PDB entry 8JRV | electron microscopy, 3.30 A resolution | chains A and L of the 6 polymer chains in the assembly

# Chain A
Molecule: Beta-arrestin 1 and single-chain fragment variable 30 (scFv30)
Source organism: Homo sapiens
Notes: antibody fragment or engineered binder
Amino-acid sequence (627 residues; numbered 1 to 627; the number before each row is that of its first residue):
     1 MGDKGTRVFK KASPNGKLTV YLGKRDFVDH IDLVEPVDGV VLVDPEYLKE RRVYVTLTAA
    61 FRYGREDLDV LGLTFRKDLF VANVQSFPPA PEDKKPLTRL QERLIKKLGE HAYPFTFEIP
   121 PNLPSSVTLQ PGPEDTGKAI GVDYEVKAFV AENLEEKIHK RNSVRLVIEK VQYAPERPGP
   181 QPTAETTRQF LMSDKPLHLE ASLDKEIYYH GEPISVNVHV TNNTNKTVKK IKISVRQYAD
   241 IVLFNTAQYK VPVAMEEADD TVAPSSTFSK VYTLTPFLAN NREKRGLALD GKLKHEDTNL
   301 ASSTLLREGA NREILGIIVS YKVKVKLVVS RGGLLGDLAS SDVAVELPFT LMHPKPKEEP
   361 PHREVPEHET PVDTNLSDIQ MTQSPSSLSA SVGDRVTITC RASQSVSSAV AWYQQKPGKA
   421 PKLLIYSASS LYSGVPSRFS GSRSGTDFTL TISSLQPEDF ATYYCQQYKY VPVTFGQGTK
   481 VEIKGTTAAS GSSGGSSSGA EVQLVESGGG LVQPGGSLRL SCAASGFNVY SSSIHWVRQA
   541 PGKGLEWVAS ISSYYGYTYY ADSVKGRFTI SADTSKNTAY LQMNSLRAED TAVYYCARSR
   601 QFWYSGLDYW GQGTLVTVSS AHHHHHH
Disordered / not traced: 1-5, 66-74, 370-627
Ligand contacts: glucagon (PIO; [(2R)-2-octanoyloxy-3-[oxidanyl-[(1R,2R,3S,4R,5R,6S)-2,3,6-tris(oxidanyl)-4,5-diphosphonooxy-cyclohexyl]oxy-phosphoryl]oxy-propyl] octanoate): Arg236, Lys324, Lys326, Ser340, Glu346
What the authors report for this chain:
  - binding site for glucagon: Arg236, Lys324, Lys326
  - mutagenesis - K232Q/R236Q/K250Q (15-fold): decreased binding to HA signal peptide, HPC4 purification tag, Glucagon receptor, C-terminal tail of Vasopressin V2 receptor
  - conformationally variable residues (domain motion, order/disorder transition): Glu66 to Leu73, Asp135

# Chain L
Molecule: Beta-arrestin 1 and single-chain fragment variable 30 (scFv30)
Source organism: Homo sapiens
Notes: antibody fragment or engineered binder
Amino-acid sequence (627 residues; numbered -375 to 251; the number before each row is that of its first residue; numbers below 1 keep their minus sign (Met-375 is residue -375)):
  -375 MGDKGTRVFK KASPNGKLTV YLGKRDFVDH IDLVEPVDGV VLVDPEYLKE RRVYVTLTAA
  -315 FRYGREDLDV LGLTFRKDLF VANVQSFPPA PEDKKPLTRL QERLIKKLGE HAYPFTFEIP
  -255 PNLPSSVTLQ PGPEDTGKAI GVDYEVKAFV AENLEEKIHK RNSVRLVIEK VQYAPERPGP
  -195 QPTAETTRQF LMSDKPLHLE ASLDKEIYYH GEPISVNVHV TNNTNKTVKK IKISVRQYAD
  -135 IVLFNTAQYK VPVAMEEADD TVAPSSTFSK VYTLTPFLAN NREKRGLALD GKLKHEDTNL
   -75 ASSTLLREGA NREILGIIVS YKVKVKLVVS RGGLLGDLAS SDVAVELPFT LMHPKPKEEP
   -15 PHREVPEHET PVDTNLSDIQ MTQSPSSLSA SVGDRVTITC RASQSVSSAV AWYQQKPGKA
    45 PKLLIYSASS LYSGVPSRFS GSRSGTDFTL TISSLQPEDF ATYYCQQYKY VPVTFGQGTK
   105 VEIKGTTAAS GSSGGSSSGA EVQLVESGGG LVQPGGSLRL SCAASGFNVY SSSIHWVRQA
   165 PGKGLEWVAS ISSYYGYTYY ADSVKGRFTI SADTSKNTAY LQMNSLRAED TAVYYCARSR
   225 QFWYSGLDYW GQGTLVTVSS AHHHHHH
Disordered / not traced: -375 to 0, 108-251
Disulfide bonds: Cys24-Cys89

# Interface between chain A and chain L
Contacting residue pairs (8; chain A residue first):
  Arg7(A) with Arg67(L)
  Val365(A) with Tyr92(L); Lys93(L)
  Pro366(A) with Val95(L)
  Glu367(A) with Lys93(L), hydrogen bond (backbone-backbone); Tyr94(L); Val95(L), hydrogen bond (backbone-backbone)
  His368(A) with Val95(L)
Other interface residues (no listed pair), chain L (6 interface residues in all): Ser32

# Overview
5 residues of chain A and 6 residues of chain L are in contact; the contacts include 2 hydrogen bonds.
Backbone hydrogen bonds pair Glu367(A)-Lys93(L) and Glu367(A)-Val95(L). From the paper: a binding site for
glucagon at Arg236(A), Lys324(A) and Lys326(A); K232Q/R236Q/K250Q of chain A reduce binding to HA signal
peptide, HPC4 purification tag, Glucagon receptor, C-terminal tail of Vasopressin V2 receptor.
Both chains are Beta-arrestin 1 and single-chain fragment variable 30 (scFv30) (Homo sapiens). Entry 8JRV
(Cryo-EM structure of the glucagon receptor bound to glucagon and beta-arrestin 1) was determined by electron
microscopy (same publication as 8JRU).
